Entry 4GXX (X-ray diffraction, 1.80 A resolution); this record covers chains C and D of the 6 polymer chains in the assembly.

# Chain C
Molecule: Hemagglutinin HA1 chain
From: Influenza A virus
UniProtKB: Q9WFX3 (HEMA_I18A0); the construct lacks a stretch of the UniProt sequence, so the offset changes along the chain: 11-54 = UniProt 18-61; 55-83 = UniProt 63-91; 84-95 = UniProt 93-104; 96-125 = UniProt 106-135; 3 more segments
Chain sequence (331 residues; each row starts with the number of its first residue; a row labelled like 125A-125C holds insertion residues (125A, then the next letters in order)):
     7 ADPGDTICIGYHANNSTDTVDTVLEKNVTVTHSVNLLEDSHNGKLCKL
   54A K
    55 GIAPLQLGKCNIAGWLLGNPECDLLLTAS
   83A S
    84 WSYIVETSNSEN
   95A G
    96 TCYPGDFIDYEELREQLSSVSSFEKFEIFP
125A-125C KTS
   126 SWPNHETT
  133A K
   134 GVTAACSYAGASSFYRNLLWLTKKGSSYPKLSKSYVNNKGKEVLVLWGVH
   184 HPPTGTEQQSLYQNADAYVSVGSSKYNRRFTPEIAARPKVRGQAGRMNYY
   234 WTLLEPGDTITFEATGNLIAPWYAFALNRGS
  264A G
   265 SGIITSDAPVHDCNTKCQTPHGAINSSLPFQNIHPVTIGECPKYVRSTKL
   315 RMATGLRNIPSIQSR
Not modelled in the structure: 7-10, 326-329
Differences from the reference sequence: expression tag (7-10); engineered mutation Glu190 (Asp204 in Q9WFX3), Gly225 (Asp239 in Q9WFX3)
Curated features (UniProtKB/Swiss-Prot):
  - site: Arg329 (Cleavage)
  - glycosylation (N-linked (GlcNAc...) asparagine): Asn20, Asn21, Asn33, Asn95, Asn289
Disulfides: Cys52-Cys277, Cys64-Cys76, Cys97-Cys139, Cys281-Cys305
Glycans and other covalent adducts: N-acetylglucosamine (NAG) linked to Asn21, Asn95, Asn289
Reported in the primary citation:
  - mutagenesis - A227T: unchanged binding to 1F1
  - mutagenesis - A227H, A227P: decreased binding to 1F1
  - mutagenesis - A227H, A227P: decreased binding to 1I20

# Chain D
Molecule: Hemagglutinin HA2 chain
From: Influenza A virus
UniProtKB: Q9WFX3 (HEMA_I18A0); residues 1-176 here correspond to UniProt positions 345-520 (UniProt number = residue number + 344)
Chain sequence (176 residues; row label = number of the first residue in the row):
     1 GLFGAIAGFIEGGWTGMIDGWYGYHHQNEQGSGYAADQKSTQNAIDGITN
    51 KVNSVIEKMNTQFTAVGKEFNNLERRIENLNKKVDDGFLDIWTYNAELLV
   101 LLENERTLDFHDSNVRNLYEKVKSQLKNNAKEIGNGCFEFYHKCDDACME
   151 SVRNGTYDYPKYSEESKLNREEIDGV
Not modelled in the structure: 171-176
Curated features (UniProtKB/Swiss-Prot):
  - glycosylation: Asn154 (N-linked (GlcNAc...) asparagine)
Disulfides: Cys144-Cys148

# Interface between chain C and chain D
Contacting residue pairs (128; chain C residue first):
  Asp11(C) - Gln27(D)
  Asp11(C) - Asn28(D)
  Asp11(C) - Glu29(D)
  Asp11(C) - Glu139(D)
  Asp11(C) - Phe140(D)  hydrogen bond (backbone-backbone)
  Asp11(C) - His142(D)
  Asp11(C) - Lys143(D)
  Asp11(C) - Cys144(D)  hydrogen bond (side chain-backbone)
  Thr12(C) - His26(D)
  Thr12(C) - Gln27(D)  hydrogen bond (backbone-backbone)
  Thr12(C) - Phe138(D)
  Thr12(C) - Met149(D)
  Ile13(C) - Tyr24(D)  hydrophobic
  Ile13(C) - His25(D)
  Ile13(C) - His26(D)
  Ile13(C) - Cys137(D)
  Ile13(C) - Phe138(D)  hydrogen bond (backbone-backbone)
  Ile13(C) - Phe140(D)  hydrophobic
  Cys14(C) - Trp14(D)
  Cys14(C) - Gly23(D)
  Cys14(C) - Tyr24(D)
  Cys14(C) - His25(D)  hydrogen bond (backbone-backbone)
  Cys14(C) - Gly136(D)
  Cys14(C) - Cys137(D)  disulfide
  Ile15(C) - Ile10(D)
  Ile15(C) - Trp14(D)
  Ile15(C) - Gly23(D)
  Ile15(C) - Tyr24(D)  hydrophobic
  Ile15(C) - Tyr119(D)  hydrophobic
  Ile15(C) - Val122(D)  hydrophobic
  Ile15(C) - Gly136(D)  hydrogen bond (backbone-backbone)
  Gly16(C) - Trp14(D)
  Gly16(C) - Tyr22(D)
  Gly16(C) - Gly23(D)  hydrogen bond (backbone-backbone)
  Tyr17(C) - Ile6(D)
  Tyr17(C) - Ala7(D)  hydrogen bond (side chain-backbone)
  Tyr17(C) - Ile10(D)  hydrogen bond (side chain-backbone)
  Tyr17(C) - Glu11(D)
  Tyr17(C) - Gly12(D)  hydrogen bond (side chain-backbone)
  Tyr17(C) - Gly13(D)
  Tyr17(C) - Trp14(D)  hydrogen bond (backbone-backbone)
  Tyr17(C) - Met17(D)
  Tyr17(C) - Trp21(D)
  Tyr17(C) - Val115(D)  hydrophobic
  His18(C) - Trp14(D)
  His18(C) - Met17(D)  hydrogen bond (side chain-backbone)
  His18(C) - Gly20(D)
  His18(C) - Trp21(D)  hydrogen bond (backbone-backbone)
  Ala19(C) - Gly13(D)
  Ala19(C) - Trp14(D)  hydrogen bond (backbone-backbone)
  Ala19(C) - Thr15(D)
  Val26(C) - Asn104(D)
  Asp27(C) - Leu101(D)
  Asp27(C) - Asn104(D)  hydrogen bond (backbone-side chain)
  Thr28(C) - Leu101(D)
  Thr28(C) - Glu105(D)  hydrogen bond
  Thr28(C) - Leu108(D)
  Val29(C) - Leu101(D)
  Val29(C) - Glu105(D)  hydrogen bond (backbone-side chain)
  Leu30(C) - Glu105(D)  hydrogen bond (backbone-side chain)
  Val36(C) - Leu108(D)  hydrophobic
  His38(C) - Trp21(D)  hydrogen bond
  Glu106(C) - Glu69(D)
  Glu106(C) - Phe70(D)
  Glu106(C) - Asn71(D)
  Arg109(C) - Glu69(D)  salt bridge
  Glu110(C) - Lys68(D)  salt bridge
  Gly264A(C) - Thr64(D)  hydrogen bond (backbone-side chain)
  Ser265(C) - Thr64(D)
  Ile267(C) - Val66(D)
  Phe294(C) - Met59(D)  hydrophobic
  Phe294(C) - Ala96(D)  hydrophobic
  Pro299(C) - Gln62(D)  hydrogen bond (backbone-side chain)
  Val300(C) - Ala65(D)
  Thr301(C) - Gln62(D)  hydrogen bond
  Thr301(C) - Phe63(D)
  Thr301(C) - Thr64(D)
  Thr301(C) - Ala65(D)  hydrogen bond (backbone-backbone)
  Ile302(C) - Thr64(D)
  Ile302(C) - Val66(D)  hydrophobic
  Gly303(C) - Gln62(D)
  Gly303(C) - Phe63(D)
  Gly303(C) - Thr64(D)  hydrogen bond (backbone-side chain)
  Glu304(C) - Gln62(D)
  Glu304(C) - Phe63(D)
  Cys305(C) - Thr61(D)
  Cys305(C) - Gln62(D)  hydrogen bond (backbone-backbone)
  Pro306(C) - Gln62(D)
  Lys307(C) - Gln62(D)
  Lys307(C) - Trp92(D)
  Tyr308(C) - Gln62(D)  hydrogen bond (backbone-side chain)
  Tyr308(C) - Leu89(D)
  Val309(C) - Leu89(D)  hydrophobic
  Val309(C) - Trp92(D)
  Val309(C) - Thr93(D)
  Arg310(C) - Asp86(D)  salt bridge
  Arg310(C) - Leu89(D)
  Arg310(C) - Asp90(D)  salt bridge
  Arg310(C) - Thr93(D)  hydrogen bond (backbone-side chain)
  Ser311(C) - Thr93(D)
  Ser311(C) - Glu97(D)  hydrogen bond
  Leu314(C) - Ala96(D)
  Leu314(C) - Glu97(D)
  Leu314(C) - Val100(D)  hydrophobic
  Arg315(C) - Val100(D)
  Arg315(C) - Asn104(D)  hydrogen bond (backbone-side chain)
  Met316(C) - Lys51(D)
  Met316(C) - Val55(D)  hydrophobic
  Met316(C) - Asn104(D)
  Ala317(C) - Asn104(D)  hydrogen bond (backbone-side chain)
  Ala317(C) - Thr107(D)
  Thr318(C) - Trp21(D)
  Thr318(C) - Ile48(D)
  Thr318(C) - Thr107(D)
  Thr318(C) - His111(D)  hydrogen bond (backbone-side chain)
  Gly319(C) - Trp21(D)
  Gly319(C) - Thr107(D)
  Gly319(C) - Leu108(D)
  Gly319(C) - His111(D)  hydrogen bond (backbone-side chain)
  Leu320(C) - Ile6(D)  hydrophobic
  Leu320(C) - Trp21(D)
  Leu320(C) - His111(D)
  Arg321(C) - Leu108(D)
  Ile323(C) - Ala7(D)  hydrophobic
  Ile323(C) - Glu11(D)
  Ile323(C) - Gly12(D)
  Ile323(C) - Gly13(D)  hydrogen bond (backbone-backbone)
  Pro324(C) - Thr15(D)
Other interface residues (no listed pair), chain C (53 interface residues in all): Asn20, Val34, Thr37, Leu42, Gly266, Ile268, Pro293
Other interface residues (no listed pair), chain D (69 interface residues in all): Ala5, Ile18, Val52, Ile56, Asn60, Gly67, Leu102, Glu103, Leu118, Leu126
Cross-chain cystine bridges: Cys14(C)-Cys137(D)

# Overview
53 residues of chain C face 69 of chain D across their interface, with 1 disulfide bond, 33 hydrogen bonds and
4 salt bridges. Polar pairs include Arg109(C)-Glu69(D), Glu110(C)-Lys68(D) and Arg310(C)-Asp86(D). The paper
reports that A227H and A227P of chain C reduce binding to 1F1; A227H and A227P of chain C reduce binding to
1I20.
Here chain C is Hemagglutinin HA1 chain and chain D is Hemagglutinin HA2 chain, both from Influenza A virus.
Entry 4GXX (Crystal structure of the "avianized" 1918 influenza virus hemagglutinin) was determined by X-ray
diffraction (same publication as 4GXU and 4GXV).
